PDB entry 7QCR | X-ray diffraction, 2.28 A resolution | chains A and D of the 4 polymer chains in the assembly

[Chain A]
Protein: Afadin
From: Homo sapiens
Reference sequence: P55196 (AFAD_HUMAN); residues -2 to 93 here correspond to UniProt positions 1002-1097 (UniProt number = residue number + 1004)
Amino-acid sequence (97 residues; each row starts with the number of its first residue; numbers below 1 keep their minus sign (Gly-3 is residue -3)):
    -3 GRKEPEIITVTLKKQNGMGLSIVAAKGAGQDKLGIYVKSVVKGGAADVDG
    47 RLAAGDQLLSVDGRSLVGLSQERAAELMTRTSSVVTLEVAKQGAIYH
Unresolved in the structure: -3 to 0, 23-26, 92-93
Differences from the reference sequence: expression tag (-3)
Swiss-Prot annotation at these positions:
  - modified residue: Ser79 (Phosphoserine)
From the paper describing this entry:
  - self-association interface (contacts with another copy of this molecule): Lys10 to Gly13
  - specificity-determining residues: Gln67

[Chain D]
Protein: Envelope small membrane protein
Reference sequence: P0DTC4 (VEMP_SARS2); residues 111-122 here correspond to UniProt positions 64-75 (UniProt number = residue number - 47)
Amino-acid sequence (12 residues; numbered 111 to 122; the number before each row is that of its first residue):
   111 NLNSSRVPDLLV
Unresolved in the structure: 111-117

[Interface between chain A and chain D]
Residue-residue contacts - 23 pairs, chain A then chain D:
  Gln11(A) - Leu121(D)
  Gly13(A) - Val122(D)
  Met14(A) - Val122(D)  hydrogen bond (backbone-backbone)
  Gly15(A) - Val122(D)  hydrogen bond (backbone-backbone)
  Leu16(A) - Leu120(D)
  Leu16(A) - Leu121(D)
  Leu16(A) - Val122(D)  hydrogen bond (backbone-backbone)
  Ser17(A) - Asp119(D)  hydrogen bond
  Ser17(A) - Leu120(D)
  Ile18(A) - Asp119(D)
  Ile18(A) - Leu120(D)  hydrogen bond (backbone-backbone)
  Ile18(A) - Val122(D)  hydrophobic
  Val19(A) - Pro118(D)
  Val19(A) - Asp119(D)
  Lys34(A) - Asp119(D)
  Val37(A) - Leu121(D)  hydrophobic
  Gln67(A) - Pro118(D)  hydrogen bond (side chain-backbone)
  Gln67(A) - Asp119(D)
  Gln67(A) - Leu120(D)
  Glu68(A) - Leu120(D)
  Ala71(A) - Leu120(D)  hydrophobic
  Met74(A) - Val122(D)  hydrophobic
  Thr75(A) - Val122(D)
The authors on this interface:
  - interface residues, chain A: Met14(A), Gly15(A), Leu16(A), Ser17(A), Ile18(A), Gln67(A)

[In short]
Chain A and chain D form an interface of 15 and 5 residues respectively, with 6 hydrogen bonds. Polar contacts
include Met14(A)-Val122(D), Ser17(A)-Asp119(D) and Gln67(A)-Pro118(D). From the paper: interface residues
Met14(A), Gly15(A) and Leu16(A) among others; the specificity determinant Gln67(A).
Here chain A is Afadin (Homo sapiens) and chain D is Envelope small membrane protein. Entry 7QCR (MLLT4/Afadin
PDZ domain in complex with the C-terminal peptide from protein E of SARS-CoV-2) was determined by X-ray
diffraction, deposited together with 7QCS and 7QCT.
